Entry 1YOI (X-ray diffraction, 1.65 A resolution); this record covers chain A.

[Chain A]
Protein: Myoglobin
Source organism: Physeter catodon
UniProt: P02185 (MYG_PHYCA); numbering as in UniProt (aligned over 1-153)
Chain sequence (153 residues; row label = number of the first residue in the row):
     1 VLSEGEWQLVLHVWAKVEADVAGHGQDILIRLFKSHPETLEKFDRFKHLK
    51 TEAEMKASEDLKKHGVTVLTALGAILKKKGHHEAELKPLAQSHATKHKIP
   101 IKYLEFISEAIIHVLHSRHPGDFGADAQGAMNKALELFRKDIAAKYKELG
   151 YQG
Ion coordination: protoporphyrin IX containing co Co: His-93 (together with oxygen molecule)
Ligand contacts:
  - protoporphyrin IX containing co (COH): Leu-32, Thr-39, Lys-42, Phe-43, Arg-45, His-64, Thr-67, Val-68, Ala-71, Leu-72, Leu-89, Ser-92, His-93, His-97, Ile-99, Tyr-103, Leu-104, Ile-107, Phe-138
  - oxygen molecule (OXY): Phe-43, His-64, Val-68, His-93

[Overview]
Bound to chain A: protoporphyrin IX containing co and oxygen molecule.
Chain A is Myoglobin (Physeter catodon); the structure, Cobalt myoglobin (oxy), was determined by X-ray
diffraction (same publication as 2MBW, 1YOG and 1YOH).
